PDB entry 7CNW | X-ray diffraction, 1.90 A resolution | chains A and C of the 4 polymer chains in the assembly

[Chain A (and C)]
Molecule: Phosphatidylserine decarboxylase beta chain
Source organism: Escherichia coli K-12
Notes: EC 4.1.1.65; chain C of this document is another copy of the same molecule, construct and numbering; everything in this record applies to it too
UniProtKB: A0A6D2XQZ0 (A0A6D2XQZ0_ECOLI); numbering as in UniProt (aligned over 1-253)
Amino-acid sequence (253 residues; each row starts with the number of its first residue):
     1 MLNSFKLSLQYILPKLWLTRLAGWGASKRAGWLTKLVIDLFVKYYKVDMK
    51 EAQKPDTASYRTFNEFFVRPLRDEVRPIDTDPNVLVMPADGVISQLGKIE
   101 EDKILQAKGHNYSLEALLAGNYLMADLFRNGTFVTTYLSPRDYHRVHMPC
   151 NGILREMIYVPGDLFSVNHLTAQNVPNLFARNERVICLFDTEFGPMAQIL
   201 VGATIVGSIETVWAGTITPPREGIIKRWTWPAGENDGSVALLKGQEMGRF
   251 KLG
Reported in the primary citation:
  - contacts within the chain: R221-G253
  - mutagenesis - S166A: unchanged catalytic activity
  - mutagenesis - Y137F, Y137F/S166A: decreased catalytic activity
  - mutagenesis - H144A, H144N: abolished catalytic activity
  - mutagenesis - H144A, H144N: abolished binding to 10PS or 14PS
  - mutagenesis - H144A, H144N: decreased binding to 8PE
  - catalytic residues: D90, D142, H144
  - mutagenesis - D90A, D90N: unchanged catalytic activity on PS decarboxylation

[Chain A / chain C interface]
Contacting residue pairs (27):
  Y11(A) with W17(C), hydrogen bond (backbone-side chain)
  W17(A) with Y11(C), hydrogen bond (side chain-backbone)
  A116(A) with I224(C), hydrophobic
  A119(A) with I225(C)
  G120(A) with I225(C)
  Y122(A) with L123(C); R227(C)
  L123(A) with Y122(C); L123(C), hydrophobic
  P176(A) with E222(C)
  N177(A) with E222(C), hydrogen bond (side chain-backbone); I224(C)
  A180(A) with G223(C); I224(C), hydrophobic
  R181(A) with R221(C); E222(C); G223(C)
  R221(A) with R181(C)
  E222(A) with N177(C); R181(C)
  G223(A) with R181(C)
  I224(A) with A116(C), hydrophobic; N177(C); A180(C)
  I225(A) with A119(C); G120(C)
  R227(A) with Y122(C)
Also at the interface, not in a pair above, chain A (20 interface residues in all): I12, E115, N121
Also at the interface, not in a pair above, chain C (19 interface residues in all): I12, E115, N121

[Overview]
20 residues of chain A face 19 of chain C across their interface; the contacts include 3 hydrogen bonds. Polar
pairs include Y11(A)-W17(C) and N177(A)-E222(C). From the paper: catalytic residues D90(A), D142(A) and
H144(A); Y137F and Y137F/S166A of chain A reduce catalytic activity; 7 substitutions were tested in all.
Chain A and chain C are both Phosphatidylserine decarboxylase beta chain (Escherichia coli K-12); the
structure, Crystal structure of Apo PSD from E. coli (1.90 A), was determined by X-ray diffraction (same
publication as 7CNX, 7CNY and 7CNZ).
